Entry 7DXJ (electron microscopy, 3.60 A resolution); this record covers chains A and B.

# Chain A
Molecule: Huntingtin
From: Homo sapiens
UniProt: P42858 (HD_HUMAN); the construct has insertions or renumbered stretches relative to UniProt, so the offset changes along the chain: -28 to 9 = UniProt 1-38; 35-3138 = UniProt 39-3142
Sequence (3167 residues; each row starts with the number of its first residue; numbers below 1 keep their minus sign (Met-28 is residue -28)):
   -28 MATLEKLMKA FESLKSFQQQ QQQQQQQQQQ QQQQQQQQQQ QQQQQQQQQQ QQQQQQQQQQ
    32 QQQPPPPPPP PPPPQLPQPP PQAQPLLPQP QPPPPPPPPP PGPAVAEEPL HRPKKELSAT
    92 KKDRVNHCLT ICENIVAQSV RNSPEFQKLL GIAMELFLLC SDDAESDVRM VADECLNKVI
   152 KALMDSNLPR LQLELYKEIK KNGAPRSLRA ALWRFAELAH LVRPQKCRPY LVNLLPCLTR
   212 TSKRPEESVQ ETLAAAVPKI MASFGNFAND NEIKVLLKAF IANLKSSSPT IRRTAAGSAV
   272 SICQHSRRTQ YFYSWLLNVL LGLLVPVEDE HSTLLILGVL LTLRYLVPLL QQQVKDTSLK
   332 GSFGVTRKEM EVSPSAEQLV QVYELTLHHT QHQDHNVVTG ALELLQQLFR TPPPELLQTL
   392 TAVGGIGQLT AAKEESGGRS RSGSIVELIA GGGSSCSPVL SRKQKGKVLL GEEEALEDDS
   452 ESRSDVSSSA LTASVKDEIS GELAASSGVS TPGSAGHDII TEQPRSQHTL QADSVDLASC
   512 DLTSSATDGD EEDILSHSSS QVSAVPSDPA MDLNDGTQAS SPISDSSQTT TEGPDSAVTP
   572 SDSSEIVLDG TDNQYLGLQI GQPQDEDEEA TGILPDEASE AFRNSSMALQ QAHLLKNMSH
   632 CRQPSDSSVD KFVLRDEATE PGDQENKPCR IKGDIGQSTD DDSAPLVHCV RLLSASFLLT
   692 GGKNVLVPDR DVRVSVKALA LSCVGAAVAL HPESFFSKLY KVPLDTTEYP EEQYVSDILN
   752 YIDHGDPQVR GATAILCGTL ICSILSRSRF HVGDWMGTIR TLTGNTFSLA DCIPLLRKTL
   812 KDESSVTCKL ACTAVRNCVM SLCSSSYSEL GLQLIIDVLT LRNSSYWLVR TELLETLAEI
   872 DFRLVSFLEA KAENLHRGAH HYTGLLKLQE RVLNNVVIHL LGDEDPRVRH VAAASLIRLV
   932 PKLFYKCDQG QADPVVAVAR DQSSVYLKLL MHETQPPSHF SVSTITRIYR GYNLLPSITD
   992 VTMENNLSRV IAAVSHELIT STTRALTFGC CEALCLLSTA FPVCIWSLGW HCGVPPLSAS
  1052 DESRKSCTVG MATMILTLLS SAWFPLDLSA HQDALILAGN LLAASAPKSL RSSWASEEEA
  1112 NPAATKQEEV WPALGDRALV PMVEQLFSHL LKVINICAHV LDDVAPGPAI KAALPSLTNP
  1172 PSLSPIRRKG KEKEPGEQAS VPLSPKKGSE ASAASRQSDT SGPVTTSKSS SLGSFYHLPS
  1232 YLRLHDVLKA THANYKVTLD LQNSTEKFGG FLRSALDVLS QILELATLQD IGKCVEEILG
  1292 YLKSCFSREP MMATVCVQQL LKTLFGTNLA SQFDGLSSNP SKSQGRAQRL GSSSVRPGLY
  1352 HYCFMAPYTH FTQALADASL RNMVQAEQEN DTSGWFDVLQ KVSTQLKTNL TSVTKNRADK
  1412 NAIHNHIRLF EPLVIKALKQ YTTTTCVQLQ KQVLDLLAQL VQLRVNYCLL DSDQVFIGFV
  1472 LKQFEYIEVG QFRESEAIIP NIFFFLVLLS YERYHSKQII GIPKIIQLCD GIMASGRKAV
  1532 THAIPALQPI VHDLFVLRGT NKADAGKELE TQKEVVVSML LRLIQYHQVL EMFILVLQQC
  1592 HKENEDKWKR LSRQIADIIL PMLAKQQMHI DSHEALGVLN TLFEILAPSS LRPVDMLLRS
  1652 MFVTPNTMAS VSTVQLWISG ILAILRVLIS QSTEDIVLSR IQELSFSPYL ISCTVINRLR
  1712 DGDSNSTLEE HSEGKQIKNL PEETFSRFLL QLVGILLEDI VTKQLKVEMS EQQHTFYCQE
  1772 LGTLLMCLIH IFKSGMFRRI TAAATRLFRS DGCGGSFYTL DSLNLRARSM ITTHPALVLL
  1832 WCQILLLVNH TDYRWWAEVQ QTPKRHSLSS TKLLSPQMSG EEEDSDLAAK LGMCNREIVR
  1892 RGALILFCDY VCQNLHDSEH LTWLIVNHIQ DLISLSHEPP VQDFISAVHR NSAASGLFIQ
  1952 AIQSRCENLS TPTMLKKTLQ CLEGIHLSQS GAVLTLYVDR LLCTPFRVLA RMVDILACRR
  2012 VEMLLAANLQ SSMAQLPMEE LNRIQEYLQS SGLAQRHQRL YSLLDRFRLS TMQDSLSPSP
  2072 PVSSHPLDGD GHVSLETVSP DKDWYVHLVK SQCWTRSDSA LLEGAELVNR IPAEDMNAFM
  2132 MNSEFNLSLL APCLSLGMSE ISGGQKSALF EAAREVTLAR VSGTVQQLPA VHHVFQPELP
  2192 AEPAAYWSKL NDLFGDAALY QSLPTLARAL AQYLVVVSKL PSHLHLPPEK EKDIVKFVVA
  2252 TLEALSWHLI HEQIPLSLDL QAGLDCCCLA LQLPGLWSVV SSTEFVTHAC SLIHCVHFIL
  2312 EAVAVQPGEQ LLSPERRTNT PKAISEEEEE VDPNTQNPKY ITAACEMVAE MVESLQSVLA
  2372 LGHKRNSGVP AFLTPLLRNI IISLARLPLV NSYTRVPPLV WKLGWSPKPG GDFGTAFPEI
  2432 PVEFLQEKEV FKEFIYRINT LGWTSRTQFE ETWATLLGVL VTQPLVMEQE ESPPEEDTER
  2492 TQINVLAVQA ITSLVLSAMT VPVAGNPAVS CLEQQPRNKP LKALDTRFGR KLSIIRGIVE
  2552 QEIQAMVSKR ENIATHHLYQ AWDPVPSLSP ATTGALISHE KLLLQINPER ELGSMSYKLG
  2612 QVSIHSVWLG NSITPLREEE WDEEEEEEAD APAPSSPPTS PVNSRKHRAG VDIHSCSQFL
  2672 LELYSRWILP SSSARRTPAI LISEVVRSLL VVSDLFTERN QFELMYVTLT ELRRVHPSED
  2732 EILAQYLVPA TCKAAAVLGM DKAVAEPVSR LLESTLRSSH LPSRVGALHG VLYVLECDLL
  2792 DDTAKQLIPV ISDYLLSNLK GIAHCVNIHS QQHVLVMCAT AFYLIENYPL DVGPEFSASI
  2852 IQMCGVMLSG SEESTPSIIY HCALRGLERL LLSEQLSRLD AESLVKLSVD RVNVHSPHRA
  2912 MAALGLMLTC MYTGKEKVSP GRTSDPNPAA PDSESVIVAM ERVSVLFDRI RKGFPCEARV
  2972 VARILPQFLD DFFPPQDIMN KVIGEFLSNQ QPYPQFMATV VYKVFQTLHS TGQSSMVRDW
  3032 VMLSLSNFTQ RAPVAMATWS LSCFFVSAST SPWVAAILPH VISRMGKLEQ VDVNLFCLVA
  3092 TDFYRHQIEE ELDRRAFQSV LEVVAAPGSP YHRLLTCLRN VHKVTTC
Disordered / not traced: -28 to 90, 323-342, 403-660, 960-977, 1049-1057, 1103-1120, 1158-1222, 1319-1347, 1372-1418, 1504-1510, 1549-1556, 1714-1728, 1855-1881, 2063-2091, 2325-2347, 2472-2490, 2580-2582, 2627-2660, 2681-2687, 2926-2944, 3099-3138
Construct notes: conflict Arg1234 (Lys1238 in P42858); variant Asn1716 (Thr1720 in P42858), His2305 (Tyr2309 in P42858)
UniProt features mapped onto this chain:
  - region: Thr-26 to Ser-16 (Sufficient for interaction with TPR), Gly487 to Gln498 (Interaction with ZDHHC17)
  - modified residue: Lys-20 (N6-acetyllysine), Lys172 (N6-acetyllysine), Lys230 (N6-acetyllysine), Lys339 (N6-acetyllysine), Ser407 (Phosphoserine), Ser413 (Phosphoserine), Ser415 (Phosphoserine), Ser428 (Phosphoserine), Lys438 (N6-acetyllysine), Ser636 (Phosphoserine), Ser639 (Phosphoserine), Ser1175 (Phosphoserine), Ser1195 (Phosphoserine), Ser1866 (Phosphoserine), Ser1870 (Phosphoserine)
  - motif: Ile2391 to Leu2400 (Nuclear export signal)
  - site (Cleavage): Asp507, Leu508, Asp524, Ile525, Asp546, Gly547, Asp580, Gly581, Asp583, Asn584
  - lipidation: Gly547 (N-myristoyl glycine)
Disulfides: Cys99-Cys131, Cys768-Cys803

# Chain B
Molecule: 40-kDa huntingtin-associated protein
From: Homo sapiens
UniProt: P23610 (HAP40_HUMAN); numbering as in UniProt (aligned over 1-371)
Sequence (371 residues; numbered 1 to 371; the number before each row is that of its first residue):
     1 MAAAAAGLGG GGAGPGPEAG DFLARYRLVS NKLKKRFLRK PNVAEAGEQF GQLGRELRAQ
    61 ECLPYAAWCQ LAVARCQQAL FHGPGEALAL TEAARLFLRQ ERDARQRLVC PAAYGEPLQA
   121 AASALGAAVR LHLELGQPAA AAALCLELAA ALRDLGQPAA AAGHFQRAAQ LQLPQLPLAA
   181 LQALGEAASC QLLARDYTGA LAVFTRMQRL AREHGSHPVQ SLPPPPPPAP QPGPGATPAL
   241 PAALLPPNSG SAAPSPAALG AFSDVLVRCE VSRVLLLLLL QPPPAKLLPE HAQTLEKYSW
   301 EAFDSHGQES SGQLPEELFL LLQSLVMATH EKDTEAIKSL QVEMWPLLTA EQNHLLHLVL
   361 QETISPSGQG V
Disordered / not traced: 1-41, 217-257, 300-313, 365-371

# How chain A and chain B interact
Contacting residue pairs - 138 pairs, chain A then chain B:
  Gly895(A) with Pro346(B)
  Leu896(A) with Pro346(B)
  Cys938(A) with Pro315(B), hydrophobic
  Asn996(A) with Leu259(B)
  Ser999(A) with Leu259(B); Gly260(B); Ala261(B)
  Arg1000(A) with Gly260(B), hydrogen bond (side chain-backbone); Ala261(B); Ser263(B), hydrogen bond
  Ala1003(A) with Leu178(B), hydrophobic; Gln182(B); Ala261(B), hydrophobic
  His1007(A) with Gln182(B), hydrogen bond; Glu186(B), salt bridge
  Ile1010(A) with Gln172(B); Leu176(B), hydrophobic; Ala179(B), hydrophobic
  Ser1012(A) with Glu147(B)
  His1042(A) with Leu259(B)
  Cys1043(A) with Leu178(B), hydrophobic
  Gly1044(A) with Pro177(B)
  Val1045(A) with Gln175(B)
  Leu1048(A) with Ser216(B)
  Thr1064(A) with Gln175(B); Leu176(B)
  Met1065(A) with Ala139(B), hydrophobic; Leu176(B), hydrophobic
  Thr1068(A) with Ala139(B)
  Ser1071(A) with Gln137(B), hydrogen bond
  Ala1073(A) with Leu88(B)
  Trp1074(A) with Leu88(B), hydrophobic
  Pro1230(A) with His82(B)
  Arg1234(A) with Gln77(B)
  Pro1963(A) with Leu320(B), hydrophobic
  Thr1964(A) with Glu316(B); Glu317(B)
  Pro1996(A) with Ala336(B)
  Phe1997(A) with Leu321(B), hydrophobic; Leu340(B), hydrophobic; Glu343(B)
  Arg1998(A) with Ser324(B); Met327(B); Glu331(B)
  Val1999(A) with Leu320(B), hydrophobic; Gln323(B); Ser324(B); Met327(B), hydrophobic
  Leu2000(A) with Leu320(B), hydrophobic
  Arg2002(A) with Met327(B)
  Arg2047(A) with Glu331(B), salt bridge; Asp333(B), salt bridge
  Ser2108(A) with Glu335(B), hydrogen bond
  Ser2110(A) with Thr334(B); Thr363(B), hydrogen bond (side chain-backbone)
  Leu2112(A) with Ile364(B)
  Gln2264(A) with Val342(B)
  Ile2265(A) with Gln341(B); Val342(B), hydrophobic; Trp345(B)
  Leu2267(A) with Gln341(B)
  Ser2268(A) with Gln341(B), hydrogen bond; Trp345(B); His357(B), hydrogen bond (backbone-side chain)
  Leu2269(A) with Gln341(B); His357(B); Leu360(B), hydrophobic
  Leu2372(A) with Arg153(B)
  Gly2373(A) with Arg153(B), hydrogen bond (backbone-side chain); Asp154(B)
  His2374(A) with Asp154(B)
  Ser2378(A) with Ala350(B)
  Gly2379(A) with Ala350(B)
  Val2380(A) with Ala350(B)
  Pro2381(A) with Trp345(B), hydrophobic; Ala350(B); His354(B), hydrogen bond (backbone-side chain)
  Phe2383(A) with His354(B); His357(B)
  Lys2443(A) with Leu108(B)
  Ile2446(A) with Leu108(B), hydrophobic
  Tyr2447(A) with Arg107(B); Val109(B), hydrophobic
  Asn2450(A) with Val109(B); Pro111(B)
  Thr2451(A) with Val109(B)
  Gln2493(A) with Gln60(B), hydrogen bond (side chain-backbone)
  Thr2503(A) with Ala112(B)
  Ser2504(A) with Pro111(B)
  Leu2507(A) with Pro111(B); Ala112(B), hydrophobic
  Ala2556(A) with Arg195(B)
  Met2557(A) with Arg195(B)
  Ser2559(A) with Arg195(B), hydrogen bond (backbone-side chain)
  Lys2560(A) with Gly156(B), hydrogen bond (side chain-backbone)
  Arg2561(A) with Arg195(B)
  His2567(A) with Gln361(B)
  Ser2607(A) with Ala113(B)
  Tyr2608(A) with Pro111(B); Tyr114(B)
  Leu2610(A) with Tyr114(B), hydrophobic; Glu116(B)
  Ile2691(A) with Cys62(B), hydrophobic
  Arg2698(A) with Ala112(B), hydrogen bond (side chain-backbone); Ala113(B); Tyr114(B)
  Leu2701(A) with Tyr114(B)
  Val2702(A) with Ala112(B), hydrophobic
  Glu2730(A) with Trp68(B)
  Ile2733(A) with Pro64(B); Trp68(B), hydrophobic
  Gln2736(A) with Glu116(B)
  Tyr2737(A) with Tyr114(B); Glu116(B)
  Leu2772(A) with Gln119(B); Ser123(B)
  Pro2773(A) with Glu116(B)
  Ile2819(A) with Arg130(B); Arg167(B)
  His2820(A) with Arg130(B), hydrogen bond
  Ser2821(A) with Gln119(B), hydrogen bond
  Gln2822(A) with Gln157(B); Ala160(B)
  Gln2823(A) with Gln119(B)
  His2824(A) with Gln119(B)
  Glu2864(A) with Gln166(B)
  His2906(A) with Lys286(B)
  Pro2908(A) with Thr198(B)
  His2909(A) with Asp196(B), salt bridge
  Gly2964(A) with Pro283(B); Lys286(B)
  Phe2965(A) with Thr198(B); Leu280(B), hydrophobic; Pro282(B), hydrophobic; Pro283(B); Lys286(B)
  Pro2966(A) with Gln281(B)
  Pro3003(A) with Pro283(B), hydrophobic
Other interface residues (no listed pair), chain A (115 interface residues in all): Glu995, Thr1011, Thr1013, Leu1039, Met1062, Ser1072, Lys1967, Arg2107, Gln2272, Gln2367, Lys2375, Ala2382, Thr2492, Leu2497, Gln2500, Leu2523, Glu2602, Asp2731, His2771, Val2776, Asn2818, Glu2863, Ile2869, Arg2962, Lys2963
Other interface residues (no listed pair), chain B (103 interface residues in all): Glu61, Tyr65, Arg75, Pro84, Arg95, Phe97, Gln100, Asp103, Gln106, Cys110, Gly115, Ala120, Ala143, Leu146, Gly163, His164, Gln170, Leu193, Ala202, His214, Phe262, Pro284, Ala285, Ala328, Lys332, Lys338, Thr349, Asn353

# Overview
115 residues of chain A face 103 of chain B across their interface; the contacts include 16 hydrogen bonds and
4 salt bridges. Polar contacts include His1007(A)-Glu186(B), Arg2047(A)-Glu331(B) and Arg2047(A)-Asp333(B).
Here chain A is Huntingtin and chain B is 40-kDa huntingtin-associated protein, both from Homo sapiens. Entry
7DXJ (Human 46QHuntingtin-HAP40 complex structure) was determined by electron microscopy (same publication as
7DXK).
